2O74 - chains A and B; structure by X-ray diffraction, 1.80 A resolution.

Chain A (and B):
Molecule: OHCU decarboxylase
Organism: Danio rerio
Notes: chain B of this document is another copy of the same molecule, construct and numbering; everything in this record applies to it too
Reference sequence: A1L259 (A1L259_BRARE); residues 1-174 here = UniProt positions 1-174
Chain sequence (174 residues; row label = number of the first residue in the row):
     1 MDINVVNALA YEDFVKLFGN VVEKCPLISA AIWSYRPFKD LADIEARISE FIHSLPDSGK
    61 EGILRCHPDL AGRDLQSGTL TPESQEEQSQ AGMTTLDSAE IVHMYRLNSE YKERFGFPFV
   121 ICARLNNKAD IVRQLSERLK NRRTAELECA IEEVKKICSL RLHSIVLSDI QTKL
Unresolved in the structure: 1, 167-174 (chain B: 1, 166-174)
Ligand contacts: guanine (GUN): P68, L70, S84, E87, Q88, F119, V120, I121, C122, A123, I157, R161
UniProt features mapped onto this chain:
  - motif: T172 to L174 (Microbody targeting signal)
  - active site: H67 (Proton donor)
  - binding site (substrate): P68, S84 to Q88, F119 to A123
  - mutagenesis: H67 (H67N: Loss of activity), E87 (E87Q: Loss of activity), R161 (R161Q: Loss of activity)
From the paper describing this entry:
  - binding site for guanine: S84, E87
  - catalytic residues: H67, E87 (proposed by the authors, not directly observed)
  - catalytic residues: R161
  - mutagenesis - H67N, E87Q, R161Q: abolished catalytic activity on OHCU
  - mutagenesis - L125M: unchanged catalytic activity

Chain A / chain B interface:
Pairs across the interface (57):
  Y11(A) - R65(B)
  Y11(A) - K112(B)
  Y11(A) - G116(B)
  Y11(A) - F117(B)
  Y11(A) - P118(B)
  E12(A) - R73(B)  salt bridge
  E12(A) - K112(B)  salt bridge
  K24(A) - P26(B)
  P26(A) - K24(B)
  L27(A) - G59(B)
  L27(A) - G62(B)
  L27(A) - I63(B)
  L27(A) - C66(B)  hydrophobic
  A30(A) - G62(B)
  A30(A) - R65(B)  hydrogen bond (backbone-side chain)
  A31(A) - S58(B)
  A31(A) - G59(B)
  A31(A) - G62(B)
  A31(A) - R65(B)
  W33(A) - R65(B)
  W33(A) - G116(B)
  S34(A) - S58(B)
  S34(A) - E61(B)  hydrogen bond
  S34(A) - R65(B)  hydrogen bond
  Y35(A) - S58(B)  hydrogen bond
  F51(A) - P56(B)  hydrophobic
  F51(A) - S58(B)
  F51(A) - G59(B)
  S54(A) - P56(B)
  L55(A) - L55(B)  hydrophobic
  P56(A) - F51(B)  hydrophobic
  P56(A) - S54(B)
  S58(A) - A31(B)
  S58(A) - Y35(B)  hydrogen bond
  S58(A) - F51(B)
  G59(A) - L27(B)
  G59(A) - F51(B)
  E61(A) - S34(B)  hydrogen bond
  G62(A) - L27(B)
  G62(A) - A30(B)
  G62(A) - A31(B)
  I63(A) - L27(B)
  R65(A) - Y11(B)
  R65(A) - A30(B)  hydrogen bond (side chain-backbone)
  R65(A) - A31(B)
  R65(A) - W33(B)
  R65(A) - S34(B)  hydrogen bond
  C66(A) - P26(B)
  C66(A) - L27(B)
  R73(A) - E12(B)  salt bridge
  R73(A) - K16(B)
  K112(A) - Y11(B)
  K112(A) - E12(B)  salt bridge
  G116(A) - Y11(B)
  G116(A) - W33(B)
  F117(A) - Y11(B)
  P118(A) - Y11(B)
Other interface residues (no listed pair), chain A (27 interface residues in all): C25
Other interface residues (no listed pair), chain B (30 interface residues in all): C25, I28, D69

In short:
27 residues of chain A face 30 of chain B across their interface, with 8 hydrogen bonds and 4 salt bridges.
Polar contacts include E12(A)-R73(B), E12(A)-K112(B) and A30(A)-R65(B). Chain A binds guanine. From the paper:
catalytic residues H67(A), E87(A) and R161(A); H67N, E87Q and R161Q of chain A abolish catalytic activity on
OHCU.
Both chains are OHCU decarboxylase (Danio rerio). Entry 2O74 (Structure of OHCU decarboxylase in complex with
guanine) was determined by X-ray diffraction, deposited together with 2O70 and 2O73.
